PDB entry 3DER | X-ray diffraction, 1.90 A resolution | chains A and B

== Chain A (and B) ==
Molecule: Muconate cycloisomerase
Organism: Thermotoga maritima MSB8
Notes: chain B of this document is another copy of the same molecule, construct and numbering; everything in this record applies to it too
UniProtKB: Q9WXM1 (Q9WXM1_THEMA); residues 1-345 here = UniProt positions 1-345
Sequence (345 residues; numbered 1 to 345; the number before each row is that of its first residue):
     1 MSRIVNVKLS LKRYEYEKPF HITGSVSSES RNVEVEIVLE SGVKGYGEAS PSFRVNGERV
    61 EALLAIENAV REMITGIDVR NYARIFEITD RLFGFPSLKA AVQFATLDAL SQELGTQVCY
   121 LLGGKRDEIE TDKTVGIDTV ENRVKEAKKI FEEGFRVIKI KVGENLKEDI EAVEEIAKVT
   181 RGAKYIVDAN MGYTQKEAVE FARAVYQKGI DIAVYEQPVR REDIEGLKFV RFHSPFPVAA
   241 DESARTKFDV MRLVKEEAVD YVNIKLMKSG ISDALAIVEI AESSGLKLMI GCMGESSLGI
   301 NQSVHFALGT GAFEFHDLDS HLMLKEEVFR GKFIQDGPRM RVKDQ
Not modelled in the structure: 1-2, 344-345
UniProt features mapped onto this chain:
  - active site (Proton acceptor): Lys-161, Lys-265
  - binding site (substrate): Thr-134, Lys-159, Asn-190, Cys-292, Asp-317, Asp-319
  - binding site (Mg(2+)): Asp-188, Glu-216, Asp-241
Bound ions: Mg2+: Asp-188, Glu-216, Asp-241
Residues lining bound ligands: alanine / lysine: Tyr-16, Phe-20, Ile-22, Ser-25, Ser-27, Arg-54, Thr-134, Lys-159, Lys-161, Asp-188, Asn-190, Glu-216, Asp-241, Asn-263, Lys-265, Cys-292, Met-293, Asp-317, Asp-319, Ser-320, Met-323

== Interface between chain A and chain B ==
Residue-residue contacts - 61 pairs, chain A then chain B:
  Arg-80(A) / Tyr-120(B)
  Arg-80(A) / Gly-123(B)
  Arg-80(A) / Gly-124(B)
  Asn-81(A) / Tyr-120(B)
  Asn-81(A) / Gly-123(B)
  Asn-81(A) / Gly-124(B)
  Tyr-82(A) / Tyr-120(B)
  Tyr-82(A) / Leu-121(B)  hydrogen bond (side chain-backbone)
  Tyr-82(A) / Leu-122(B)
  Tyr-82(A) / Gly-123(B)  hydrogen bond (side chain-backbone)
  Ala-83(A) / Gly-123(B)  hydrogen bond (backbone-backbone)
  Ala-83(A) / Lys-125(B)
  Arg-84(A) / Gly-124(B)  hydrogen bond (side chain-backbone)
  Arg-84(A) / Lys-125(B)  hydrogen bond (side chain-backbone)
  Arg-84(A) / Arg-126(B)
  Arg-84(A) / Asp-127(B)  salt bridge
  Glu-87(A) / Lys-125(B)  salt bridge
  Leu-114(A) / Leu-114(B)
  Leu-114(A) / Thr-116(B)
  Thr-116(A) / Leu-114(B)
  Tyr-120(A) / Arg-80(B)  hydrogen bond
  Tyr-120(A) / Asn-81(B)
  Tyr-120(A) / Tyr-82(B)
  Leu-121(A) / Tyr-82(B)  hydrogen bond (backbone-side chain)
  Leu-122(A) / Tyr-82(B)
  Gly-123(A) / Arg-80(B)
  Gly-123(A) / Asn-81(B)
  Gly-123(A) / Tyr-82(B)  hydrogen bond (backbone-backbone)
  Gly-123(A) / Ala-83(B)  hydrogen bond (backbone-backbone)
  Gly-124(A) / Arg-80(B)
  Gly-124(A) / Asn-81(B)
  Gly-124(A) / Arg-84(B)  hydrogen bond (backbone-side chain)
  Lys-125(A) / Ala-83(B)
  Lys-125(A) / Arg-84(B)  hydrogen bond (backbone-side chain)
  Lys-125(A) / Glu-87(B)  salt bridge
  Arg-126(A) / Arg-84(B)
  Asp-127(A) / Arg-84(B)  salt bridge
  Lys-247(A) / Glu-282(B)
  Lys-247(A) / Ser-283(B)
  Phe-248(A) / Glu-282(B)
  Phe-248(A) / Ser-283(B)
  Met-251(A) / Val-254(B)  hydrophobic
  Met-251(A) / Ser-283(B)
  Val-254(A) / Met-251(B)  hydrophobic
  Lys-255(A) / Lys-255(B)  hydrogen bond (backbone-side chain)
  Lys-255(A) / Glu-257(B)  salt bridge
  Glu-257(A) / Lys-255(B)  salt bridge
  Leu-275(A) / Glu-279(B)
  Ala-276(A) / Glu-279(B)
  Ala-276(A) / Ser-283(B)
  Glu-279(A) / Leu-275(B)
  Glu-279(A) / Ala-276(B)
  Glu-279(A) / Glu-279(B)
  Ile-280(A) / Ser-283(B)
  Glu-282(A) / Lys-247(B)
  Glu-282(A) / Phe-248(B)
  Ser-283(A) / Lys-247(B)
  Ser-283(A) / Phe-248(B)
  Ser-283(A) / Met-251(B)
  Ser-283(A) / Ala-276(B)
  Ser-283(A) / Ile-280(B)
Also at the interface, not in a pair above, chain A (31 interface residues in all): Ser-272, Ser-284, Gly-309
Also at the interface, not in a pair above, chain B (31 interface residues in all): Ser-272, Ser-284, Gly-309

== Overview ==
Chain A and chain B each contribute 31 residues to their interface, with 12 hydrogen bonds and 6 salt bridges.
Polar pairs include Arg-84(A)/Asp-127(B), Glu-87(A)/Lys-125(B) and Lys-255(A)/Glu-257(B). Ligands of chain A:
alanine / lysine.
Chain A and chain B are both Muconate cycloisomerase (Thermotoga maritima MSB8); the structure, Crystal
structure of dipeptide epimerase from Thermotoga maritima complexed with L-Ala-L-Lys dipeptide, was determined
by X-ray diffraction, deposited together with 3DEQ, 3DES and 3DFY.
